5T4N - chain A; structure by X-ray diffraction, 2.70 A resolution.

# Chain A
Molecule: Protocadherin-15
Source organism: Homo sapiens
Notes: fragment: Cadherin domains 3-5, residues 263-616
Reference sequence: Q96QU1 (PCD15_HUMAN); residues 242-595 here correspond to UniProt positions 263-616 (UniProt number = residue number + 21)
Sequence (365 residues; each row starts with the number of its first residue):
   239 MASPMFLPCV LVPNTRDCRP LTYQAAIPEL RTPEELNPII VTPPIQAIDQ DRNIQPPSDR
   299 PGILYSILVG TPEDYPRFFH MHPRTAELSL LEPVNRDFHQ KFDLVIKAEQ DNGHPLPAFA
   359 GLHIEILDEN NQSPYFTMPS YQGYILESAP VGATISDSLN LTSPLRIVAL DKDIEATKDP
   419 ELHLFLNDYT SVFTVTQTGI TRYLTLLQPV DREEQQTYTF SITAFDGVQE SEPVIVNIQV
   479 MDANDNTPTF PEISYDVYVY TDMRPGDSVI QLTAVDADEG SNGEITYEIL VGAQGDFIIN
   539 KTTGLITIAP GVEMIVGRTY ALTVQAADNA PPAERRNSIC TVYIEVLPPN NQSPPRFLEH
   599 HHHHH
Disordered / not traced: 239-240, 288-296, 588-603
Disulfides: C247-C256
Sequence notes: initiating methionine (239); expression tag (240-241, 596-603); engineered mutation A414 (Asp435 in Q96QU1)
Bound ions: Ca2+ site 1: E367, N369, D411; Ca2+ site 2: N368, Q370, D409, D411, D464; Ca2+ site 3: E385, D449, E451, D483; Ca2+ site 4: E385, E451, D480, A481, D483, D516; Ca2+ site 5: N482, N484, D514, D516, N520, D566

# In short
E367, N369 and D411 coordinate Ca2+ site 1. N368, Q370, D409, D411 and D464 form the Ca2+ site 2.
Chain A is Protocadherin-15 (Homo sapiens); the structure, Crystal Structure of Human Protocadherin-15 EC3-5
D414A Variant, was determined by X-ray diffraction, deposited together with 5T4M.
